9UD4 - chains A and B of the 6 polymer chains in the assembly; structure by electron microscopy, 3.31 A resolution.

== Chain A ==
Molecule: Na(+)-translocating NADH-quinone reductase subunit A
Source organism: Vibrio cholerae O395
Notes: EC 7.2.1.1
Reference sequence: A5F5X1 (NQRA_VIBC3); residue numbers follow UniProt; this construct covers 1-446
Chain sequence (446 residues; each row starts with the number of its first residue):
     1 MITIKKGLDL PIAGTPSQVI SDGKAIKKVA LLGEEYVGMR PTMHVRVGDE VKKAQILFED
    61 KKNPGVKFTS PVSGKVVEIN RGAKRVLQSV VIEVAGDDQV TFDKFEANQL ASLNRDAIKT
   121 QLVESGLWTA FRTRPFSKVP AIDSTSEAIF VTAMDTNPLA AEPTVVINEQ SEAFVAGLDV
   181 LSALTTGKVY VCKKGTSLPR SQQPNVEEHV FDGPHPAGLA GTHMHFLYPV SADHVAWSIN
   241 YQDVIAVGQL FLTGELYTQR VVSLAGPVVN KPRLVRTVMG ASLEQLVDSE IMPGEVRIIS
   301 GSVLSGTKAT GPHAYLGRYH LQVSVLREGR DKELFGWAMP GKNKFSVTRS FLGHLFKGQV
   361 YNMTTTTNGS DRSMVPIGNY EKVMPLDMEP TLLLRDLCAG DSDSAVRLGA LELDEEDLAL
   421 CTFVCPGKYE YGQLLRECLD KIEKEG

== Chain B ==
Molecule: Na(+)-translocating NADH-quinone reductase subunit B
Source organism: Vibrio cholerae O395
Notes: EC 7.2.1.1
Reference sequence: A5F5X0 (NQRB_VIBC3); residues 1-415 here = UniProt positions 1-415
Chain sequence (415 residues; each row starts with the number of its first residue):
     1 MGLKKFLEDI EHHFEPGGKH EKWFALYEAA ATLFYTPGLV TKRSSHVRDS VDLKRIMIMV
    61 WLAVFPAMFW GMYNAGGQAI AALNHLYSGD QLAAIVAGNW HYWLTEMLGG TMSSDAGWGS
   121 KMLLGATYFL PIYATVFIVG GFWEVLFCMV RKHEVNEGFF VTSILFALIV PPTLPLWQAA
   181 LGITFGVVVA KEVFGGTGRN FLNPALAGRA FLFFAYPAQI SGDLVWTAAD GYSGAYALSQ
   241 WAQGGAGALI NNATGQTITW MDAFIGNIPG SIGEVSTLAL MIGAAFIVYM GIASWRIIGG
   301 VMIGMILLST LFNVIGSDTN AMFNMPWHWH LVLGGFAFGM FFMATDPVSA SFTNSGKWAY
   361 GILIGVMCVL IRVVNPAYPE GMMLAILFAN LFAPLFDHVV VERNIKRRLA RYGKQ
Unresolved in the structure: 1-26, 414-415
Construct notes: engineered mutation Y236 (Thr in A5F5X0)
Small-molecule neighbours:
  - FMN (flavin mononucleotide): F213, F214, P217, S221, G222, D223, A377, Y378, P379
  - riboflavin (RBF): I56, M57, V60, G158, V161, T162, L165, K191, G196, T197, G198, N200, N203, P204, A205, I292, A293, F342, M343, T345, D346, P347, V348, S349
From the paper describing this entry:
  - mutagenesis - T236Y: abolished binding to flavin mononucleotide (citing earlier work)

== Interface between chain A and chain B ==
Contacting residue pairs (110):
  H225(A) with G413(B), hydrogen bond (side chain-backbone)
  P229(A) with R411(B), hydrogen bond (backbone-side chain)
  H234(A) with R411(B)
  R297(A) with V40(B); T41(B), hydrogen bond (side chain-backbone); H46(B), hydrogen bond
  I299(A) with H46(B)
  V303(A) with S45(B); H46(B), hydrogen bond (backbone-backbone)
  L304(A) with S44(B); S45(B), hydrogen bond (backbone-backbone)
  G306(A) with H46(B), hydrogen bond (backbone-side chain)
  L326(A) with V47(B), hydrophobic
  E328(A) with V40(B)
  G329(A) with L39(B); V40(B)
  R330(A) with G38(B); V40(B)
  K332(A) with T36(B); P37(B)
  E333(A) with Y35(B); T36(B), hydrogen bond (backbone-side chain)
  L334(A) with F34(B), hydrophobic; Y35(B)
  F335(A) with F34(B), hydrogen bond (backbone-backbone)
  W337(A) with L33(B); F34(B), hydrogen bond (side chain-backbone); K54(B); R55(B), hydrogen bond (backbone-side chain); I58(B), hydrophobic
  A338(A) with R55(B)
  M339(A) with R55(B), hydrogen bond (backbone-side chain)
  K344(A) with S50(B)
  F345(A) with D49(B); S50(B), hydrogen bond (backbone-side chain)
  S346(A) with D49(B), hydrogen bond; V51(B)
  V347(A) with D49(B), hydrogen bond (backbone-side chain)
  T348(A) with M290(B)
  R349(A) with Y289(B), hydrogen bond (side chain-backbone); M290(B)
  S350(A) with R55(B), hydrogen bond (backbone-side chain); M290(B)
  F351(A) with S50(B); R55(B)
  H354(A) with Y289(B), hydrogen bond
  L355(A) with Y289(B)
  M363(A) with V47(B), hydrophobic
  T364(A) with V47(B)
  T365(A) with V40(B); T41(B), hydrogen bond (backbone-side chain); H46(B)
  T366(A) with L39(B); T41(B)
  T367(A) with L39(B); T41(B); R48(B)
  N368(A) with D49(B); S50(B), hydrogen bond; V51(B); D52(B)
  G369(A) with P37(B)
  R372(A) with E154(B); N156(B)
  S373(A) with L53(B); T197(B), hydrogen bond (side chain-backbone)
  M374(A) with G198(B)
  V375(A) with L53(B), hydrophobic; P347(B), hydrophobic
  P376(A) with P347(B); F352(B), hydrophobic
  I377(A) with G291(B)
  E381(A) with F352(B); N354(B); K357(B), salt bridge
  D387(A) with N404(B), hydrogen bond; R407(B), salt bridge; R408(B), hydrogen bond (backbone-side chain); G413(B)
  M388(A) with R408(B)
  E389(A) with T353(B)
  T391(A) with F352(B)
  L392(A) with F352(B), hydrophobic; T353(B)
  R395(A) with G198(B), hydrogen bond (side chain-backbone); F352(B)
  R407(A) with E402(B), salt bridge; I405(B); R408(B), hydrogen bond (backbone-side chain)
  L408(A) with V401(B), hydrophobic; R408(B), hydrogen bond (backbone-side chain)
  G409(A) with R408(B)
  E412(A) with R408(B), salt bridge; G413(B)
  A419(A) with S45(B)
  T422(A) with S44(B); S45(B); R48(B)
  F423(A) with S45(B); V47(B); R48(B); D49(B), hydrogen bond (backbone-backbone)
  K428(A) with R48(B); D49(B), hydrogen bond (side chain-backbone); V51(B), hydrogen bond (side chain-backbone)
  E430(A) with R43(B); S44(B); R48(B), salt bridge
  Q433(A) with R43(B); S44(B)
Interface residues without a listed pair, chain A (70 interface residues in all): Y228, T307, K308, D331, G336, P340, S370, N379, V424, P426, Y429
Interface residues without a listed pair, chain B (51 interface residues in all): K42, I56, V155, R199, I292, V348, V400, Y412

== In short ==
The interface between chain A and chain B involves 70 residues on one side and 51 on the other, with 29
hydrogen bonds and 5 salt bridges. Polar pairs include E381(A)-K357(B), D387(A)-R407(B) and R407(A)-E402(B).
Chain B binds riboflavin and flavin mononucleotide. From the paper: T236Y of chain B abolishes binding to
flavin mononucleotide.
Chain A is Na(+)-translocating NADH-quinone reductase subunit A and chain B is Na(+)-translocating
NADH-quinone reductase subunit B, both from Vibrio cholerae O395; the structure, Cryo-EM structure of
Na+-translocating NADH-ubiquinone oxidoreductase NqrB-T236Y mutant from Vibrio cholerae reduced by NADH, was
determined by electron microscopy (same publication as 9U5G, 9UD3, 9UD5, 9UD6, 9UD8, 9UD9 and 4 further
entries).
